PDB entry 6JHT | electron microscopy, 3.79 A resolution | chains C and D of the 5 polymer chains in the assembly

== Chain C ==
Molecule: VP3
Organism: Human hepatitis A virus Hu/Australia/HM175/1976
Amino-acid sequence (246 residues; numbered 1 to 246; the number before each row is that of its first residue):
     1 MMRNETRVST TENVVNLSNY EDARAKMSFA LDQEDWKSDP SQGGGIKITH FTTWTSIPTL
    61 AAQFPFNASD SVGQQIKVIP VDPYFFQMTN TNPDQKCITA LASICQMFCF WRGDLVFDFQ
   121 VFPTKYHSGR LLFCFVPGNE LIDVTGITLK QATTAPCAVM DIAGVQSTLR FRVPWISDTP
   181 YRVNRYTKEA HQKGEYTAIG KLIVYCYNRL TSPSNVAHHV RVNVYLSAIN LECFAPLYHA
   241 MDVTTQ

== Chain D ==
Molecule: FAB Light Chain
Organism: Human hepatitis A virus Hu/Australia/HM175/1976
Notes: antibody fragment or engineered binder
Amino-acid sequence (213 residues; row label = number of the first residue in the row):
     1 DIVLTQSPAI MSASPGEKVT MTCSATSGLS YIHWYQQKSG TSPKRWIYDT SKLAFGAPAR
    61 FSGSGSGTSY SLTISSMEAE DAATYYCQQW DVNPYTFGGG TKLEIKRADA APTVSIFPPS
   121 SEQLTSGGAS VVCFLNNFYP KDINVKWKID GSERQNGVLN SWTDQDSKDS TYSMSSTLTL
   181 TKDEYERHNS YTCEATHKTS TSPIVKSFNR NEC
Disulfide bonds: C23-C87, C133-C193

== How chain C and chain D interact ==
Pairs across the interface (8; chain C residue first):
  A68(C) - F55(D)
  S69(C) - R45(D)
  S69(C) - F55(D)
  S71(C) - Y48(D)
  V72(C) - Y48(D)  hydrogen bond (backbone-side chain)
  R209(C) - Y48(D)
  R209(C) - F55(D)
  H218(C) - F55(D)
Interface residues without a listed pair, chain C (7 interface residues in all): D70
Interface residues without a listed pair, chain D (6 interface residues in all): K52, L53, A54

== Summary ==
7 residues of chain C and 6 residues of chain D are in contact, with 1 hydrogen bond. Its one hydrogen-bonded
contact is V72(C)-Y48(D).
Here chain C is VP3 and chain D is FAB Light Chain, both from Human hepatitis A virus Hu/Australia/HM175/1976.
Entry 6JHT (The cryo-EM structure of HAV bound to a neutralizing antibody-F9) was determined by electron
microscopy (same publication as 6JHQ, 6JHR and 6JHS).
